5J07 - chain A; structure by X-ray diffraction, 2.00 A resolution.

== Chain A ==
Molecule: Superoxide dismutase [Cu-Zn]
Source organism: Homo sapiens
Notes: EC 1.15.1.1
UniProt: P00441 (SODC_HUMAN); the construct has insertions or renumbered stretches relative to UniProt, so the offset changes along the chain: 2-37 = UniProt 14-49; 42-82 = UniProt 84-124; 86-99 = UniProt 141-154; 104-115 = UniProt 2-13
Amino-acid sequence (115 residues; row label = number of the first residue in the row):
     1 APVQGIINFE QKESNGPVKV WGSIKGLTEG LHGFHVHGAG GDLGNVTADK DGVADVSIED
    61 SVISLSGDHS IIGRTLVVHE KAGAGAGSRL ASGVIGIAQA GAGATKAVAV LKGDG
Sequence notes: expression tag (1); linker (38-41, 83-85, 100-104); conflict Ser-70 (Cys112 in P00441), Ser-92 (Cys147 in P00441), Ala-109 (Cys7 in P00441)
Curated features (UniProtKB/Swiss-Prot):
  - binding site (Cu cation): His-35, His-37, His-79
  - cross-link: Trp-21 (1-(tryptophan-3-yl)-tryptophan (Trp-Trp) (interchain with W-33))
  - binding site (Zn(2+)): Asp-42
  - modified residue: Lys-50 (N6-succinyllysine), Ser-57 (Phosphoserine), Ser-61 (Phosphoserine), Ser-64 (Phosphoserine), Ser-66 (Phosphoserine), Lys-81 (N6-acetyllysine), Ala-104 (N-acetylalanine), Lys-106 (N6-succinyllysine), Lys-112 (N6-succinyllysine)

== Summary ==
UniProt lists 3 Cu cation-binding residues and Zn2+-binding residue Asp-42.
Chain A is Superoxide dismutase [Cu-Zn] (Homo sapiens); the structure, Monomeric Human Cu,Zn Superoxide
dismutase, loops IV and VII deleted, apo form, circular permutant P1/2, was determined by X-ray diffraction
(same publication as 5J0C, 5J0F and 5J0G).
